4UO3 - chains C and D of the 6 polymer chains in the assembly; structure by X-ray diffraction, 2.87 A resolution.

[Chain C]
Protein: H3 haemagglutinin HA1 chain
Source organism: Influenza A virus
UniProtKB: C3TUR9 (C3TUR9_9INFA); residues 3-329 here correspond to UniProt positions 20-346 (UniProt number = residue number + 17)
Chain sequence (327 residues; numbered 3 to 329; the number before each row is that of its first residue):
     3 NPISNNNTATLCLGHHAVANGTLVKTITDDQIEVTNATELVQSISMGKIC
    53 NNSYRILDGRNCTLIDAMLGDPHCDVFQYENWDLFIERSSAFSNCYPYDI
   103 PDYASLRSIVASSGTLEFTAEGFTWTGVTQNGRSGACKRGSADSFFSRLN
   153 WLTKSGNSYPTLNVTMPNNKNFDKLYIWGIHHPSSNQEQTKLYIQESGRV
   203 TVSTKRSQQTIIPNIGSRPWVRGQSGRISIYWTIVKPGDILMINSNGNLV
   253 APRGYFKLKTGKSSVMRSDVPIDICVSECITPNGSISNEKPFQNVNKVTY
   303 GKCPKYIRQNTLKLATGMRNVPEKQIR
Not modelled in the structure: 3-6, 327-329
Sequence notes: engineered mutation T30 (Ser47 in C3TUR9)
Cystine bridges: C52-C277, C64-C76, C97-C139, C281-C305
Glycans and other covalent adducts: N-acetylglucosamine (NAG) linked to N22, N38, N285; glycan linked to N165
From the paper describing this entry:
  - specificity-determining residues: W222

[Chain D]
Protein: H3 haemagglutinin HA2 chain
Source organism: Influenza A virus
UniProtKB: C3TUR9 (C3TUR9_9INFA); residues 1-172 here correspond to UniProt positions 347-518 (UniProt number = residue number + 346)
Chain sequence (172 residues; numbered 1 to 172; the number before each row is that of its first residue):
     1 GIFGAIAGFIENGWEGMVDGWYGFRYQNSEGTGQAADLKSTQTAIDQINE
    51 KLNRVIERTNEKFHQIEKEFSEVEGRIQDLEKYVEDTKIDLWSYNAELLV
   101 ALENQHTIDLTDAEMNKLFEKTRRQLRENAEDMGGGCFKIYHKCDNACIG
   151 SIRNGTYDHYIYRDEALNNRFQ
Glycans and other covalent adducts: glycan linked to N154
From the paper describing this entry:
  - post-translational modification sites: N154 (proposed by the authors, not directly observed)

[Interface between chain C and chain D]
Cross-chain cystine bridges: C14(C)-C137(D)
Residue-residue contacts (140; chain C residue first):
  N8(C) - K143(D)
  N9(C) - Y141(D)
  N9(C) - H142(D)  hydrogen bond (backbone-backbone)
  N9(C) - K143(D)
  N9(C) - E165(D)
  N9(C) - N169(D)  hydrogen bond (backbone-side chain)
  T10(C) - K139(D)
  T10(C) - I140(D)
  T10(C) - H142(D)
  A11(C) - Q27(D)
  A11(C) - N28(D)
  A11(C) - K139(D)
  A11(C) - I140(D)  hydrogen bond (backbone-backbone)
  A11(C) - H142(D)
  A11(C) - C144(D)  hydrophobic
  T12(C) - Y26(D)
  T12(C) - Q27(D)  hydrogen bond (backbone-backbone)
  T12(C) - F138(D)
  L13(C) - F24(D)  hydrophobic
  L13(C) - R25(D)
  L13(C) - Y26(D)  hydrophobic
  L13(C) - T122(D)
  L13(C) - C137(D)
  L13(C) - F138(D)  hydrogen bond (backbone-backbone)
  L13(C) - I152(D)  hydrophobic
  C14(C) - W14(D)
  C14(C) - F24(D)
  C14(C) - R25(D)  hydrogen bond (backbone-backbone)
  C14(C) - G136(D)
  C14(C) - C137(D)  disulfide
  L15(C) - I10(D)
  L15(C) - W14(D)
  L15(C) - G23(D)
  L15(C) - F24(D)  hydrophobic
  L15(C) - M115(D)  hydrophobic
  L15(C) - L118(D)  hydrophobic
  L15(C) - F119(D)
  L15(C) - T122(D)
  L15(C) - G136(D)  hydrogen bond (backbone-backbone)
  L15(C) - F138(D)  hydrophobic
  G16(C) - W14(D)
  G16(C) - Y22(D)
  G16(C) - G23(D)  hydrogen bond (backbone-backbone)
  G16(C) - M115(D)
  H17(C) - I6(D)
  H17(C) - N12(D)
  H17(C) - G13(D)
  H17(C) - W14(D)  hydrogen bond (backbone-backbone)
  H17(C) - M17(D)
  H17(C) - W21(D)
  H17(C) - Y22(D)
  H18(C) - G13(D)
  H18(C) - W14(D)
  H18(C) - M17(D)
  H18(C) - G20(D)
  H18(C) - W21(D)  hydrogen bond (backbone-backbone)
  A19(C) - G13(D)
  A19(C) - W14(D)  hydrogen bond (backbone-backbone)
  A19(C) - E15(D)
  V20(C) - E15(D)
  A21(C) - E15(D)
  K27(C) - E97(D)  salt bridge
  K27(C) - A101(D)
  K27(C) - N104(D)  hydrogen bond (backbone-side chain)
  T28(C) - A101(D)
  T28(C) - N104(D)
  T28(C) - Q105(D)
  I29(C) - A101(D)
  I29(C) - Q105(D)  hydrogen bond (backbone-side chain)
  T30(C) - Q105(D)  hydrogen bond (backbone-side chain)
  V36(C) - I108(D)  hydrophobic
  L42(C) - V100(D)  hydrophobic
  Y56(C) - E61(D)  hydrogen bond
  R109(C) - E67(D)  salt bridge
  S110(C) - H64(D)  hydrogen bond
  K264(C) - F63(D)
  S265(C) - H64(D)
  S266(C) - H64(D)  hydrogen bond
  R269(C) - E67(D)  salt bridge
  N290(C) - T59(D)
  E291(C) - I56(D)
  E291(C) - E57(D)  hydrogen bond (backbone-backbone)
  K292(C) - T59(D)
  P293(C) - V55(D)
  F294(C) - A96(D)  hydrophobic
  K299(C) - K68(D)  hydrogen bond (backbone-side chain)
  K299(C) - E85(D)
  V300(C) - K68(D)
  T301(C) - Q65(D)
  Y302(C) - K62(D)
  Y302(C) - F63(D)
  G303(C) - N60(D)
  G303(C) - E61(D)
  G303(C) - K62(D)  hydrogen bond (backbone-backbone)
  K304(C) - T59(D)
  K304(C) - N60(D)
  K304(C) - E61(D)
  C305(C) - T59(D)
  C305(C) - N60(D)
  P306(C) - T59(D)
  K307(C) - W92(D)
  Y308(C) - I89(D)  hydrophobic
  I309(C) - W92(D)
  I309(C) - S93(D)
  R310(C) - D86(D)  salt bridge
  R310(C) - I89(D)
  R310(C) - D90(D)  salt bridge
  R310(C) - S93(D)  hydrogen bond (backbone-side chain)
  Q311(C) - S93(D)  hydrogen bond (side chain-backbone)
  Q311(C) - E97(D)  hydrogen bond
  L314(C) - A96(D)  hydrophobic
  L314(C) - E97(D)
  K315(C) - V100(D)
  K315(C) - N104(D)  hydrogen bond (backbone-side chain)
  L316(C) - L52(D)  hydrophobic
  L316(C) - E103(D)
  L316(C) - N104(D)
  A317(C) - N104(D)  hydrogen bond (backbone-side chain)
  A317(C) - T107(D)
  T318(C) - W21(D)
  T318(C) - I48(D)
  T318(C) - L52(D)
  G319(C) - W21(D)
  G319(C) - T107(D)
  M320(C) - I6(D)  hydrophobic
  M320(C) - W21(D)
  M320(C) - Y22(D)
  M320(C) - T111(D)
  R321(C) - I6(D)
  R321(C) - A7(D)
  V323(C) - A7(D)  hydrophobic
  V323(C) - E11(D)
  V323(C) - N12(D)
  V323(C) - G13(D)  hydrogen bond (backbone-backbone)
  P324(C) - N12(D)
  P324(C) - E15(D)
  E325(C) - G13(D)
  E325(C) - W14(D)
  E325(C) - E15(D)  hydrogen bond (side chain-backbone)
  E325(C) - G16(D)
Also at the interface, not in a pair above, chain C (62 interface residues in all): V26, T40, A113, S114, V267, N298
Also at the interface, not in a pair above, chain D (70 interface residues in all): E69, L99, L102, M133, I149

[In short]
62 residues of chain C and 70 residues of chain D are in contact, with 1 disulfide bond, 27 hydrogen bonds and
5 salt bridges. Polar pairs include K27(C)-E97(D), R109(C)-E67(D) and R269(C)-E67(D). The paper reports the
specificity determinant W222(C); a modification site at N154(D).
Here chain C is H3 haemagglutinin HA1 chain and chain D is H3 haemagglutinin HA2 chain, both from Influenza A
virus. Entry 4UO3 (Structure of the A_Equine_Richmond_07 H3 haemagglutinin mutant Ser30Thr) was determined by
X-ray diffraction, deposited together with 4UNW, 4UNX, 4UNY, 4UNZ, 4UO0, 4UO1 and 8 further entries.
